9CQL - chains J and K of the 8 polymer chains in the assembly; structure by electron microscopy, 3.46 A resolution.

# Chain J
Name: anti TCR variable delta 1 Fab heavy chain Fab 3
From: Mus musculus
Notes: antibody fragment or engineered binder
Sequence (224 residues; each row starts with the number of its first residue):
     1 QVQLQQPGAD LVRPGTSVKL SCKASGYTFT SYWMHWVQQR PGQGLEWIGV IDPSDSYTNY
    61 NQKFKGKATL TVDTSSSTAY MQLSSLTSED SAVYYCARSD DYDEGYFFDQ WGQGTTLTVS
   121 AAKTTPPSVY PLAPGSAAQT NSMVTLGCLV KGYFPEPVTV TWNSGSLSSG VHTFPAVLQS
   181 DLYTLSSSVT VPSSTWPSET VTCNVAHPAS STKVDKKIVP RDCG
Disordered / not traced: 120-224
Cystine bridges: C22-C96

# Chain K
Name: anti TCR variable delta 1 Fab light chain Fab 3
From: Mus musculus
Notes: antibody fragment or engineered binder
Sequence (219 residues; row label = number of the first residue in the row):
     1 DVVMTQTPLT LSVTVGQPAS ISCKSSQSLL HSNGKTYLNW LLQRPGQSPK LLIYLVSKVE
    61 SGVPDRFSGS GSGTDFTLKI SRVEAEDLGL YYCLQVTHFP LTFGAGTKLE LKRADAAPTV
   121 SIFPPSSEQL TSGGASVVCF LNNFYPKDIN VKWKIDGSER QNGVLNSWTD QDSKDSTYSM
   181 SSTLTLTKDE YERHNSYTCE ATHKTSTSPI VKSFNRGEC
Disordered / not traced: 113-219
Cystine bridges: C23-C93

# How chain J and chain K interact
Pairs across the interface (33; chain J residue first):
  Q39(J) - Q43(K)  hydrogen bond
  G44(J) - Y92(K)
  L45(J) - Y92(K)
  L45(J) - F103(K)
  W47(J) - F99(K)
  W47(J) - P100(K)
  W47(J) - L101(K)  hydrophobic
  V50(J) - F99(K)  hydrophobic
  Y57(J) - F99(K)
  N59(J) - F99(K)
  Y95(J) - Q47(K)
  Y95(J) - S48(K)
  Y95(J) - P49(K)
  Y102(J) - Y37(K)  hydrogen bond (backbone-side chain)
  Y102(J) - V96(K)  hydrogen bond (side chain-backbone)
  Y102(J) - T97(K)
  D103(J) - N33(K)  hydrogen bond
  D103(J) - K35(K)  hydrogen bond (backbone-side chain)
  G105(J) - L55(K)
  Y106(J) - Y37(K)  hydrophobic
  Y106(J) - N39(K)
  Y106(J) - V96(K)  hydrophobic
  F107(J) - N39(K)
  F107(J) - L51(K)  hydrophobic
  F107(J) - Y54(K)  hydrophobic
  F108(J) - N39(K)
  F108(J) - L51(K)
  F108(J) - L94(K)  hydrophobic
  D109(J) - E60(K)
  W111(J) - S48(K)
  W111(J) - P49(K)
  W111(J) - K50(K)
  G112(J) - S48(K)
Other interface residues (no listed pair), chain J (23 interface residues in all): V37, Q43, E46, N61, E104, Q110
Other interface residues (no listed pair), chain K (23 interface residues in all): H31, L41

# In short
The chain J/chain K interface involves 23 residues from each chain; the contacts include 5 hydrogen bonds.
Polar contacts include Q39(J)-Q43(K), Y102(J)-Y37(K) and Y102(J)-V96(K).
Here chain J is anti TCR variable delta 1 Fab heavy chain Fab 3 and chain K is anti TCR variable delta 1 Fab
light chain Fab 3, both from Mus musculus. Entry 9CQL (Dimeric 9C2 gamma delta TCR bound by Fab 3) was
determined by electron microscopy together with 9CQ4, 9CQ7 and 9CQ8 from the same study.
